9CXV - chains A and B; structure by X-ray diffraction, 1.80 A resolution.

# Chain A (and B)
Protein: Fructosamine-3-kinase
Organism: Homo sapiens
Notes: EC 2.7.1.171, 2.7.1.172; chain B of this document is another copy of the same molecule, construct and numbering; everything in this record applies to it too
UniProtKB: Q9H479 (FN3K_HUMAN); aligned to UniProt positions 1-290 over residues 1-290 (the alignment contains insertions or deletions, so no single offset holds)
Sequence (291 residues; each row starts with the number of its first residue; numbering starts at 0):
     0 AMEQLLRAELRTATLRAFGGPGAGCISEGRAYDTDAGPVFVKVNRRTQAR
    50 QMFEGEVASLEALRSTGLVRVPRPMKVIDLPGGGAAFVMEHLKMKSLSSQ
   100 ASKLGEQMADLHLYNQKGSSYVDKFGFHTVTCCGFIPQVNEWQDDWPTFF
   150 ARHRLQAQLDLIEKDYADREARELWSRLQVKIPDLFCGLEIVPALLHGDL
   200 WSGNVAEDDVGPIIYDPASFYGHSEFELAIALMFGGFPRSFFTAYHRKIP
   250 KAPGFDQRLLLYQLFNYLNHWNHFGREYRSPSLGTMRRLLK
Disordered / not traced: 20-23 (chain B: 19-20)
Construct notes: expression tag (0); linker (117-119)
UniProt features mapped onto this chain:
  - binding site (ATP): Glu89 to Leu91
  - modified residue: Met1 (N-acetylmethionine)
Ion coordination: Mg2+: Asn203, Asp215 (together with ADP)
Ligand contacts:
  - 1-deoxy-1-(morpholin-4-yl)-D-fructose (A1A0O), molecule 1: Cys24, Ile25, Ser26
  - 1-deoxy-1-(morpholin-4-yl)-D-fructose (A1A0O), molecule 2: Cys132, Gly133, Asp198, Trp200, Asn203, Asp215, Ile229, Phe233, Asn268, His269, His272, Phe273, Tyr277
  - ADP (adenosine-5'-diphosphate): Cys24, Ile25, Ser26, Glu27, Phe39, Lys41, Glu55, Pro71, Met88, Glu89, His90, Leu91, Met93, Gly202, Asn203, Tyr214, Asp215

# Chain A / chain B interface
Inter-chain disulfides: Cys24(A)-Cys24(B)
Pairs across the interface - 76 pairs, chain A then chain B:
  Met1(A) - Leu79(B)  hydrophobic
  Glu2(A) - Tyr31(B)  hydrogen bond
  Leu4(A) - Ile77(B)  hydrophobic
  Leu4(A) - Asp78(B)
  Leu4(A) - Leu79(B)  hydrophobic
  Leu4(A) - Pro80(B)
  Leu5(A) - Tyr31(B)  hydrophobic
  Leu5(A) - Ile77(B)  hydrophobic
  Leu5(A) - Val87(B)  hydrophobic
  Glu8(A) - Lys75(B)
  Glu8(A) - Ile77(B)
  Thr11(A) - Thr33(B)
  Thr11(A) - Asp34(B)  hydrogen bond (side chain-backbone)
  Ala12(A) - Asp34(B)  hydrogen bond (backbone-side chain)
  Thr13(A) - Asp32(B)
  Thr13(A) - Thr33(B)
  Thr13(A) - Asp34(B)  hydrogen bond
  Leu14(A) - Tyr31(B)  hydrophobic
  Leu14(A) - Asp32(B)
  Arg15(A) - Tyr31(B)
  Arg15(A) - Asp32(B)  hydrogen bond (backbone-backbone)
  Ala16(A) - Ala30(B)
  Ala16(A) - Tyr31(B)
  Phe17(A) - Ala30(B)  hydrogen bond (backbone-backbone)
  Phe17(A) - Tyr31(B)
  Phe17(A) - Asp32(B)
  Phe17(A) - Pro37(B)  hydrophobic
  Phe17(A) - His90(B)
  Gly19(A) - Gly21(B)  hydrogen bond (backbone-backbone)
  Cys24(A) - Cys24(B)  disulfide
  Ser26(A) - Glu276(B)
  Ser26(A) - Tyr277(B)
  Ala30(A) - Ala16(B)
  Ala30(A) - Phe17(B)  hydrogen bond (backbone-backbone)
  Tyr31(A) - Glu2(B)
  Tyr31(A) - Leu5(B)  hydrophobic
  Tyr31(A) - Leu14(B)  hydrophobic
  Tyr31(A) - Arg15(B)
  Tyr31(A) - Ala16(B)
  Tyr31(A) - Phe17(B)
  Asp32(A) - Thr13(B)
  Asp32(A) - Leu14(B)
  Asp32(A) - Arg15(B)  hydrogen bond (backbone-backbone)
  Asp32(A) - Phe17(B)
  Thr33(A) - Thr13(B)
  Thr33(A) - Leu14(B)
  Asp34(A) - Thr11(B)  hydrogen bond
  Asp34(A) - Ala12(B)  hydrogen bond (side chain-backbone)
  Asp34(A) - Thr13(B)  hydrogen bond
  Asn43(A) - Glu276(B)  hydrogen bond
  Arg44(A) - Met1(B)
  Arg45(A) - Glu276(B)
  Arg45(A) - Pro280(B)
  Lys75(A) - Glu8(B)
  Ile77(A) - Leu4(B)  hydrophobic
  Ile77(A) - Leu5(B)  hydrophobic
  Ile77(A) - Glu8(B)
  Leu79(A) - Met1(B)  hydrophobic
  Leu79(A) - Leu4(B)  hydrophobic
  Pro80(A) - Leu4(B)
  Val87(A) - Leu5(B)  hydrophobic
  His90(A) - Phe17(B)
  Phe134(A) - Glu276(B)
  Tyr165(A) - Asp164(B)
  Tyr165(A) - Tyr165(B)
  Asn271(A) - Arg275(B)
  His272(A) - Tyr165(B)
  His272(A) - Gly274(B)
  His272(A) - Arg275(B)  hydrogen bond (backbone-backbone)
  Phe273(A) - Tyr165(B)  hydrogen bond (backbone-side chain)
  Phe273(A) - Phe273(B)
  Phe273(A) - Gly274(B)
  Gly274(A) - Asp164(B)
  Gly274(A) - Tyr165(B)
  Arg275(A) - Lys163(B)
  Arg275(A) - Asp164(B)  hydrogen bond (backbone-backbone)
Also at the interface, not in a pair above, chain A (46 interface residues in all): Leu9, Arg10, Ile25, Val38, Val40, Val42, Met74, Asp78, Ala85, Asp164
Also at the interface, not in a pair above, chain B (44 interface residues in all): Leu9, Gly23, Val38, Val40, Val42, Arg44, Met74, Tyr266

# Summary
The interface between chain A and chain B involves 46 residues on one side and 44 on the other; the contacts
include 1 disulfide bond and 16 hydrogen bonds. Polar pairs include Glu2(A)-Tyr31(B), Thr11(A)-Asp34(B) and
Ala12(A)-Asp34(B). Ligands of chain A: ADP and 1-deoxy-1-(morpholin-4-yl)-D-fructose.
Chain A and chain B are both Fructosamine-3-kinase (Homo sapiens); the structure, Crystal structure of Human
FN3K bound with ADP and DMF (I), was determined by X-ray diffraction (same publication as 9CX8, 9CXM, 9CXN,
9CXO and 9CXW).
